PDB entry 9IM1 | electron microscopy, 2.88 A resolution | chains A and F of the 7 polymer chains in the assembly

== Chain A (and F) ==
Protein: Primase D5
From: Monkeypox virus
Notes: chain F of this document is another copy of the same molecule, construct and numbering; everything in this record applies to it too
Reference sequence: Q5IXS3 (Q5IXS3_MONPV); residues 1-785 here = UniProt positions 1-785
Amino-acid sequence (785 residues; row label = number of the first residue in the row):
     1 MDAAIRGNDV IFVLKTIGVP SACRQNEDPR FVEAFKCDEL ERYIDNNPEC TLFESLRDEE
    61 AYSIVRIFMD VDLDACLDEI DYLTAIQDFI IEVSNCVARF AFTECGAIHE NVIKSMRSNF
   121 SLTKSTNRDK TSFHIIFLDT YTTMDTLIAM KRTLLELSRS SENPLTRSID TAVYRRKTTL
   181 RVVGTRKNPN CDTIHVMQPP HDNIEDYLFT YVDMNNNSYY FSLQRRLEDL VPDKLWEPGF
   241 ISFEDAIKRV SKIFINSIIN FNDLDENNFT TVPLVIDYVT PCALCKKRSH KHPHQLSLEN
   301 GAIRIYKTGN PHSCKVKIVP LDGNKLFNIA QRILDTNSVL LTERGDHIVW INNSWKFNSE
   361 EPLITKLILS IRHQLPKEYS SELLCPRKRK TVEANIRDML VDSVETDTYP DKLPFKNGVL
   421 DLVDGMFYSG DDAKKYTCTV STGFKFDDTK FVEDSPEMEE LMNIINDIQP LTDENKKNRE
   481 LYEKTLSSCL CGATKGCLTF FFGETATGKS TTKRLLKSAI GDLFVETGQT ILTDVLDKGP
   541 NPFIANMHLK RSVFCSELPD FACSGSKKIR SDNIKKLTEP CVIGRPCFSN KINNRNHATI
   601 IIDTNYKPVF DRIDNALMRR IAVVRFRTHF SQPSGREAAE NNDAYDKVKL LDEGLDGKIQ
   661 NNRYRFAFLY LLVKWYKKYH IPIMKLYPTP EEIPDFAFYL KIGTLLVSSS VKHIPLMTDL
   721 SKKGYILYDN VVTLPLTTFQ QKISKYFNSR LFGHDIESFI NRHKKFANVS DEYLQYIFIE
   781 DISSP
Disordered / not traced: 1-234 (chain F: 1-239, 583-591, 630-650, 693-785)
Bound ions: Mg2+: Ser510 (together with ATP)
Ligand contacts: ATP (adenosine-5'-triphosphate): Ile464, Asp467, Ile468, Glu504, Thr505, Ala506, Thr507, Gly508, Lys509, Ser510, Thr511, Glu557, Asn605, Phe630, Lys649, Leu650, Leu651, Asp652, Leu655, Asp656

== How chain A and chain F interact ==
Residue-residue contacts - 28 pairs, chain A then chain F:
  Glu299(A) - Leu284(F)
  Ala302(A) - Lys377(F)
  Ile318(A) - Lys377(F)
  Gly323(A) - Leu384(F)
  Asn324(A) - Leu384(F)
  Phe327(A) - Arg372(F)
  Phe327(A) - Leu384(F)  hydrophobic
  Asn395(A) - Leu384(F)
  Asn395(A) - Arg389(F)  hydrogen bond
  Arg397(A) - Lys366(F)
  Asp398(A) - Thr365(F)
  Asp398(A) - Lys366(F)
  Asp398(A) - Leu369(F)
  Asp398(A) - Arg389(F)  salt bridge
  Leu400(A) - Lys366(F)  hydrogen bond (backbone-side chain)
  Val401(A) - Asn352(F)
  Asn590(A) - Glu360(F)
  Asn761(A) - Ser564(F)
  Arg762(A) - Cys563(F)
  Arg762(A) - Ser564(F)
  Arg762(A) - Ser566(F)
  His763(A) - Cys563(F)  hydrogen bond
  His763(A) - Ser564(F)
  Lys764(A) - Ala562(F)
  Lys764(A) - Cys563(F)
  Lys764(A) - Ser564(F)  hydrogen bond (backbone-backbone)
  Lys765(A) - Ala562(F)
  Lys765(A) - Cys563(F)
Other interface residues (no listed pair), chain A (22 interface residues in all): Asn300, Thr391, Ala394, Met399, Lys538
Other interface residues (no listed pair), chain F (20 interface residues in all): Lys286, Lys356, Pro386, Pro540, Asp560, Gly565

== Overview ==
Chain A and chain F form an interface of 22 and 20 residues respectively, with 4 hydrogen bonds and 1 salt
bridge. Polar contacts include Asp398(A)-Arg389(F), Asn395(A)-Arg389(F) and Leu400(A)-Lys366(F). Chain A binds
ATP.
Both chains are Primase D5 (Monkeypox virus). Entry 9IM1 (The Cryo-EM structure of MPXV E5 in complex with
ssDNA in intermediate state 1) was determined by electron microscopy (same publication as 9ILY, 9ILZ, 9IM0,
9IM2 and 9IM3).
